Entry 5J6R (X-ray diffraction, 4.01 A resolution (low resolution: residue-level contacts below are approximate; hydrogen-bond / salt-bridge calls are withheld)); this record covers chains A and D of the 5 polymer chains in the assembly.

# Chain A (and D)
Protein: Major capsid protein L1
From: Human papillomavirus type 59
Notes: chain D of this document is another copy of the same molecule, construct and numbering; everything in this record applies to it too
UniProt: Q81971 (Q81971_HPV59); residue numbers follow UniProt; this construct covers 10-508
Amino-acid sequence (500 residues; each row starts with the number of its first residue):
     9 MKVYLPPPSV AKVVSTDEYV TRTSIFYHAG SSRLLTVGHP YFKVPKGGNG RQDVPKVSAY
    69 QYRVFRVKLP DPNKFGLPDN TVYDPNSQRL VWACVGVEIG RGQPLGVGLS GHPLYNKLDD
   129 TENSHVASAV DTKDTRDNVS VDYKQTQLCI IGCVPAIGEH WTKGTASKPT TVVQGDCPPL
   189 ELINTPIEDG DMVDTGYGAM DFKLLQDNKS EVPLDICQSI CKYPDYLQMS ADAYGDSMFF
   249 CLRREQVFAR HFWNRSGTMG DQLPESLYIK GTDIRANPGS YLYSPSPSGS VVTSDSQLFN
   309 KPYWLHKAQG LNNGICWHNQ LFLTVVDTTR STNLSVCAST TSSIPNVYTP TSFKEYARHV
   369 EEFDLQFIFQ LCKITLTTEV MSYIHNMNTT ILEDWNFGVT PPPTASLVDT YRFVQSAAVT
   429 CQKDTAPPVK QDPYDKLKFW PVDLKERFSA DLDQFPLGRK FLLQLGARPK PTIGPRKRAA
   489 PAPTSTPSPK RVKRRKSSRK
Disordered / not traced: 9-19, 405-438, 474-508
Construct notes: initiating methionine (9); engineered mutation S175 (Cys in Q81971)

# How chain A and chain D interact
Pairs across the interface - 10 pairs, chain A then chain D:
  I277(A) - I352(D)
  I277(A) - P353(D)
  I277(A) - N354(D)
  I277(A) - V355(D)
  I277(A) - Y356(D)
  I277(A) - F361(D)
  K278(A) - N354(D)
  K278(A) - V355(D)
  K278(A) - Y356(D)
  T280(A) - V355(D)
Also at the interface, not in a pair above, chain A (4 interface residues in all): G279

# Overview
The interface between chain A and chain D involves 4 residues on one side and 6 on the other.
Both chains are Major capsid protein L1 (Human papillomavirus type 59). Entry 5J6R (Crystal structure of Human
Papillomavirus Type 59 L1 pentamer) was determined by X-ray diffraction (same publication as 5JB1).
